PDB entry 8G6K | electron microscopy, 3.60 A resolution | chains A and D of the 7 polymer chains in the assembly

# Chain A (and D)
Name: Capsid protein
Source organism: Human immunodeficiency virus 1
Notes: chain D of this document is another copy of the same molecule, construct and numbering; everything in this record applies to it too
UniProtKB: B6DRA0 (B6DRA0_9HIV1); residues 1-231 here correspond to UniProt positions 133-363 (UniProt number = residue number + 132)
Amino-acid sequence (232 residues; each row starts with the number of its first residue; numbering starts at 0):
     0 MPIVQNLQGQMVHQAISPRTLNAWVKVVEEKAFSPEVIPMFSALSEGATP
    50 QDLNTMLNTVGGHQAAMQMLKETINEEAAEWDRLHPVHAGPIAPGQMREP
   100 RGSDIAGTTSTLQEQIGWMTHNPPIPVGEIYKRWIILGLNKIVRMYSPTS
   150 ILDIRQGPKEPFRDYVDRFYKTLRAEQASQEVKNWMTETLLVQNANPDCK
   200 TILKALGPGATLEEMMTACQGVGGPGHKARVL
Disordered / not traced: 0-11, 86-95, 221-231
Sequence notes: initiating methionine (0)

# Chain A / chain D interface
Residue-residue contacts (4; chain A residue first):
  Ala14(A) with Glu45(D)
  Asn57(A) with Pro38(D)
  Thr58(A) with Glu35(D)
  Gln63(A) with Tyr169(D)
Other interface residues (no listed pair), chain A (6 interface residues in all): Gly60, Ala64
Other interface residues (no listed pair), chain D (7 interface residues in all): Val165, Asp166, Lys170

# Summary
The interface between chain A and chain D involves 6 residues on one side and 7 on the other.
Chain A and chain D are both Capsid protein (Human immunodeficiency virus 1); the structure, HIV-1 CA lattice
bound to IP6; from capsid-like particles, was determined by electron microscopy, deposited together with 8G6L,
8G6M, 8G6N and 8G6O.
